5HZH - chain A; structure by X-ray diffraction, 2.60 A resolution.

Chain A:
Molecule: Ras-related C3 botulinum toxin substrate 1, NPH1-1
From: Homo sapiens
Reference sequence: chimeric construct of P63000, O49003: residues 1-47 from P63000 (RAC1_HUMAN) positions 1-47 (same numbers); residues 51-193 from O49003 positions 404-546 (UniProt number = residue number + 353); residues 197-329 from P63000 (RAC1_HUMAN) positions 48-180 (UniProt number = residue number - 149)
Amino-acid sequence (332 residues; row label = number of the first residue in the row; numbers below 1 keep their minus sign (Gly-2 is residue -2)):
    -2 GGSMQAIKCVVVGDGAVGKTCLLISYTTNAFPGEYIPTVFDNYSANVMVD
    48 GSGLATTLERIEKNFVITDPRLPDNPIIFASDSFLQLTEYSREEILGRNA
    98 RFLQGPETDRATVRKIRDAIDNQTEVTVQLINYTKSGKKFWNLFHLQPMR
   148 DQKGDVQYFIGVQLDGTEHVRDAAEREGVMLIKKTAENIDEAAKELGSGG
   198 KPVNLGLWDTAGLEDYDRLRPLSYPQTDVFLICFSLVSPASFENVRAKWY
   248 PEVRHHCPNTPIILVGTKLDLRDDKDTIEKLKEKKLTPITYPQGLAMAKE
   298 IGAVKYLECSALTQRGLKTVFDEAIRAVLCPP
Unresolved in the structure: -2 to 2, 30-31, 50-52, 328-329
Construct notes: expression tag (-2 to 0); linker (48-50, 194-196); engineered mutation Ala97 (Cys450 in O49003), Leu210 (Gln61 in P63000)
Bound ions: Mg2+: Thr17 (together with GTP); Ca2+ site 1 near Asp152 (its only coordinating residue here); Ca2+ site 2 near Asp212 (its only coordinating residue here)
Residues lining bound ligands:
  - FMN (flavin mononucleotide): Val63, Thr65, Asn72, Asn96, Ala97, Arg98, Leu100, Gln101, Arg107, Val110, Ile113, Arg114, Ile117, Leu127, Asn129, Asn139, Phe141, Leu143, Phe156, Ile157, Gly158, Gln160
  - GTP (guanosine-5'-triphosphate): Asp11, Gly12, Ala13, Val14, Gly15, Lys16, Thr17, Cys18, Phe28, Tyr32, Ile33, Pro34, Thr35, Thr207, Ala208, Gly209, Lys265, Asp267, Leu268, Ser307, Ala308, Leu309
Curated features (UniProtKB/Swiss-Prot):
  - motif: Tyr32 to Tyr40 (Effector region), Pro328, Pro329 (Polybasic region)
  - binding site (GTP): Gly12, Ala13, Val14, Gly15, Lys16, Thr17, Cys18, Glu31, Tyr32, Pro34, Thr35, Ala208, Gly209, Lys265, Asp267, Leu268, Ser307, Ala308, Leu309
  - modified residue: Tyr32 (Microbial infection: O-AMP-tyrosine), Thr35 (Microbial infection: O-AMP-threonine), Ser220 (Phosphoserine)
  - glycosylation: Tyr32 (Microbial infection: O-linked (GlcNAc) tyrosine), Thr35 (Microbial infection: O-alpha-linked (GlcNAc) threonine)
  - cross-link (Glycyl lysine isopeptide (Lys-Gly)): Lys296 (interchain with G-Cter in ubiquitin), Lys315 (interchain with G-Cter in ubiquitin)

In short:
Chain A binds GTP and flavin mononucleotide. Curated annotation (UniProt) lists 19 GTP-binding residues.
Chain A is Ras-related C3 botulinum toxin substrate 1, NPH1-1 (Homo sapiens); the structure, Crystal structure
of photoinhibitable Rac1 containing C450A mutant LOV2 domain, was determined by X-ray diffraction (same
publication as 5HZI, 5HZJ and 5HZK).
